Entry 7D43 (electron microscopy, 4.30 A resolution (low resolution: residue-level contacts below are approximate; hydrogen-bond / salt-bridge calls are withheld)); this record covers chains K and P of the 14 polymer chains in the assembly.

[Chain K]
Protein: Eukaryotic translation initiation factor 2 subunit 1
Source organism: Homo sapiens
UniProt: P05198 (IF2A_HUMAN); the author numbering skips numbers that UniProt does not, so the offset changes along the chain: 0-180 = UniProt 1-181; 182-315 = UniProt 182-315
Chain sequence (315 residues; row label = number of the first residue in the row; note: 1 number in that range is skipped by the numbering (no residue carries it; nothing is unmodelled there); numbering starts at 0):
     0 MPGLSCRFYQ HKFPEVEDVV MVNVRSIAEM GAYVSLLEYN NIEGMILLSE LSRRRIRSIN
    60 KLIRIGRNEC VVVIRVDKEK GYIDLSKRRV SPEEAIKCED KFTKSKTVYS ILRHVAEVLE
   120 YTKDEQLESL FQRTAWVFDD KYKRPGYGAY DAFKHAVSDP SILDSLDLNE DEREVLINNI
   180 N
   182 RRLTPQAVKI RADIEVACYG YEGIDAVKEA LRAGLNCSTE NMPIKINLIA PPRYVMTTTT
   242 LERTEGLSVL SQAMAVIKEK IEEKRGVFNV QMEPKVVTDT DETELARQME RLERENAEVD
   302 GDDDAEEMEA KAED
Disordered / not traced: 0-4, 182-187, 272-315
Modified / non-standard residues: Ser51 (phosphoserine; SEP)
Curated features (UniProtKB/Swiss-Prot):
  - modified residue: Ser48 (Phosphoserine), Ser51 (Phosphoserine), Lys140 (N6-acetyllysine), Ser157 (Phosphoserine), Thr279 (Phosphothreonine), Thr281 (Phosphothreonine)
What the authors report for this chain:
  - post-translational modification sites: Ser51 (citing earlier work)

[Chain P]
Protein: Eukaryotic translation initiation factor 2 subunit 3
Source organism: Homo sapiens
Notes: EC 3.6.5.3
UniProt: P41091 (IF2G_HUMAN); numbering as in UniProt (aligned over 1-472)
Chain sequence (472 residues; numbered 1 to 472; the number before each row is that of its first residue):
     1 MAGGEAGVTL GQPHLSRQDL TTLDVTKLTP LSHEVISRQA TINIGTIGHV AHGKSTVVKA
    61 ISGVHTVRFK NELERNITIK LGYANAKIYK LDDPSCPRPE CYRSCGSSTP DEFPTDIPGT
   121 KGNFKLVRHV SFVDCPGHDI LMATMLNGAA VMDAALLLIA GNESCPQPQT SEHLAAIEIM
   181 KLKHILILQN KIDLVKESQA KEQYEQILAF VQGTVAEGAP IIPISAQLKY NIEVVCEYIV
   241 KKIPVPPRDF TSEPRLIVIR SFDVNKPGCE VDDLKGGVAG GSILKGVLKV GQEIEVRPGI
   301 VSKDSEGKLM CKPIFSKIVS LFAEHNDLQY AAPGGLIGVG TKIDPTLCRA DRMVGQVLGA
   361 VGALPEIFTE LEISYFLLRR LLGVRTEGDK KAAKVQKLSK NEVLMVNIGS LSTGGRVSAV
   421 KADLGKIVLT NPVCTEVGEK IALSRRVEKH WRLIGWGQIR RGVTIKPTVD DD
Disordered / not traced: 1-39, 461-472
Curated features (UniProtKB/Swiss-Prot):
  - region: Gly48 to Ser55 (G1), Asn76 to Lys80 (G2), Asp134 to Gly137 (G3), Asn190 to Asp193 (G4), Ser225 to Gln227 (G5), Gly457 to Val469 (Interacts with CDC123)
  - binding site (GTP): Ala51 to Thr56, Asn190 to Asp193, Ser225 to Gln227
  - modified residue: Ala2 (N-acetylalanine), Ser16 (Phosphoserine)
  - natural variant: Ser108 (S108R: In MEHMO; uncertain significance), Thr144 (T144I: In MEHMO), Ile159 (I159L: In MEHMO), Ile222 (I222T: In MEHMO), Ile259 (I259M: In MEHMO), Pro432 (P432S: Found in patients with hypopituitarism with glucose dysregulation)

[Interface between chain K and chain P]
Residue-residue contacts (16; chain K residue first):
  Ala198(K) - Asp344(P)
  Cys199(K) - Asp344(P)
  Tyr200(K) - Ile314(P)
  Gly201(K) - Ile314(P)
  Gly201(K) - Ile343(P)
  Gly201(K) - Asp344(P)
  Tyr202(K) - Phe315(P)
  Tyr202(K) - Lys342(P)
  Ile230(K) - Glu270(P)
  Ile230(K) - Val271(P)
  Pro232(K) - Cys269(P)
  Pro232(K) - Glu270(P)
  Pro232(K) - Val271(P)
  Pro232(K) - Asp273(P)
  Pro232(K) - Leu274(P)
  Pro233(K) - Cys269(P)
Interface residues without a listed pair, chain K (10 interface residues in all): Leu229, Ala231
Interface residues without a listed pair, chain P (11 interface residues in all): Asp272

[Summary]
Chain K and chain P form an interface of 10 and 11 residues respectively. UniProt lists 13 GTP-binding
residues on chain P. From the paper: a modification site at Ser51(K).
Here chain K is Eukaryotic translation initiation factor 2 subunit 1 and chain P is Eukaryotic translation
initiation factor 2 subunit 3, both from Homo sapiens. Entry 7D43 (eIF2B-eIF2(aP), aPg complex) was determined
by electron microscopy, deposited together with 7D44, 7D45 and 7D46.
